Entry 7FDA (electron microscopy, 4.20 A resolution (low resolution: residue-level contacts below are approximate; hydrogen-bond / salt-bridge calls are withheld)); this record covers chains a and b of the 31 polymer chains in the assembly.

# Chain a (and b)
Molecule: V-type proton ATPase subunit c
Source organism: Saccharomyces cerevisiae S288C
Notes: chain b of this document is another copy of the same molecule, construct and numbering; everything in this record applies to it too
UniProt: P25515 (VATL1_YEAST); residue numbers follow UniProt; this construct covers 1-160
Amino-acid sequence (160 residues; each row starts with the number of its first residue):
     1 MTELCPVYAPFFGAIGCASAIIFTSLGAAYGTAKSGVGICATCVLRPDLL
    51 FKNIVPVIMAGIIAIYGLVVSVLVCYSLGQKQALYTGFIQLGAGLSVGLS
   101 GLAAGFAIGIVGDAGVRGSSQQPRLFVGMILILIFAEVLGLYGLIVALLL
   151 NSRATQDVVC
Unresolved in the structure: 160 (chain b: fully traced)
Curated features (UniProtKB/Swiss-Prot):
  - site: Glu137 (Essential for proton translocation)
  - mutagenesis: Glu137 (E137D: Partial inactivation; E137Q/V/K: Inactivation)

# How chain a and chain b interact
Contacting residue pairs (62):
  Glu3(a) with Met1(b); Val7(b)
  Leu4(a) with Val7(b)
  Tyr85(a) with Pro10(b); Leu78(b); Gly79(b); Gln80(b)
  Phe88(a) with Val7(b); Pro10(b); Phe11(b); Ala14(b)
  Leu91(a) with Ile15(b)
  Gly92(a) with Ala18(b)
  Leu95(a) with Ala18(b); Ile22(b)
  Ser96(a) with Ala18(b); Ile21(b); Ile22(b)
  Leu99(a) with Ile22(b)
  Ser100(a) with Ile21(b); Ser25(b)
  Ala103(a) with Ser25(b); Leu26(b); Ala29(b)
  Ala107(a) with Ala29(b); Ala33(b)
  Ile110(a) with Val37(b)
  Val111(a) with Ala33(b)
  Ala114(a) with Cys40(b)
  Gly115(a) with Cys40(b)
  Gly118(a) with Val44(b)
  Gln121(a) with Val44(b)
  Gln122(a) with Val44(b); Pro47(b)
  Arg124(a) with Cys43(b); Pro47(b); Leu50(b)
  Leu125(a) with Cys43(b)
  Leu131(a) with Ile54(b)
  Ile132(a) with Thr32(b); Gly36(b)
  Phe135(a) with Ile58(b)
  Ala136(a) with Thr32(b)
  Leu139(a) with Ser25(b); Ala29(b)
  Tyr142(a) with Ile21(b); Ala64(b); Ile65(b); Leu68(b)
  Gly143(a) with Ile21(b)
  Ile145(a) with Leu68(b)
  Val146(a) with Ile21(b)
  Leu149(a) with Val72(b); Cys75(b)
  Leu150(a) with Cys75(b); Leu78(b)
  Arg153(a) with Tyr76(b); Leu78(b)
  Ala154(a) with Leu78(b)
  Asp157(a) with Gln80(b)
  Val158(a) with Gln80(b)
  Val159(a) with Gln80(b)
Interface residues without a listed pair, chain a (41 interface residues in all): Phe12, Ala83, Ile89, Val138
Interface residues without a listed pair, chain b (35 interface residues in all): Ile39, Phe51, Gly61

# Overview
Chain a and chain b form an interface of 41 and 35 residues respectively. Curated annotation (UniProt) lists
one mutagenesis site on chain a.
Both chains are V-type proton ATPase subunit c (Saccharomyces cerevisiae S288C). Entry 7FDA (CryoEM Structure
of Reconstituted V-ATPase, state1) was determined by electron microscopy.
